Entry 8VLW (electron microscopy, 3.34 A resolution); this record covers chains E and D of the 7 polymer chains in the assembly.

[Chain E (and D)]
Molecule: Tol-Pal system protein TolQ
Source organism: Acinetobacter baumannii
Notes: chain D of this document is another copy of the same molecule, construct and numbering; everything in this record applies to it too
Reference sequence: V5VAS0 (V5VAS0_ACIBA); residue numbers follow UniProt; this construct covers 7-226
Sequence (220 residues; each row starts with the number of its first residue):
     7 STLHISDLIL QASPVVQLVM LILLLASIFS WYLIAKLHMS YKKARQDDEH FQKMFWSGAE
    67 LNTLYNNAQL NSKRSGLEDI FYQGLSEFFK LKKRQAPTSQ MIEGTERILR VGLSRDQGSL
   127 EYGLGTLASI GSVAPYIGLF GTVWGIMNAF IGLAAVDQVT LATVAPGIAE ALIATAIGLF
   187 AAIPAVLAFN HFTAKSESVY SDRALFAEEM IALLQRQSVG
Unresolved in the structure: 7
What the authors report for this chain:
  - self-association interface (contacts with another copy of this molecule); pairs are residue here / residue on that copy: Y142-I189, F146-L185

[How chain E and chain D interact]
Contacting residue pairs (43; chain E residue first):
  E93(E) - R222(D)  salt bridge
  K96(E) - R222(D)
  R100(E) - R222(D)  hydrogen bond (side chain-backbone)
  R100(E) - V225(D)
  R100(E) - G226(D)
  Q106(E) - Q221(D)
  Q106(E) - V225(D)
  E109(E) - Q221(D)  hydrogen bond
  R113(E) - E214(D)  hydrogen bond (side chain-backbone)
  R113(E) - I217(D)
  R113(E) - A218(D)
  R113(E) - Q221(D)
  V117(E) - L211(D)  hydrophobic
  V117(E) - E214(D)
  V117(E) - E215(D)
  S120(E) - L211(D)
  R121(E) - L211(D)
  R121(E) - E215(D)  salt bridge
  S135(E) - L193(D)
  S138(E) - N196(D)  hydrogen bond
  V139(E) - V192(D)  hydrophobic
  Y142(E) - G137(D)
  Y142(E) - L185(D)
  Y142(E) - I189(D)  hydrophobic
  Y142(E) - V192(D)  hydrophobic
  I143(E) - I189(D)  hydrophobic
  L145(E) - L185(D)  hydrophobic
  F146(E) - A182(D)
  F146(E) - L185(D)
  V149(E) - T181(D)
  I152(E) - L178(D)  hydrophobic
  M153(E) - A175(D)
  M153(E) - L178(D)
  M153(E) - I179(D)
  F156(E) - A171(D)
  F156(E) - I174(D)  hydrophobic
  I157(E) - L9(D)  hydrophobic
  I157(E) - L14(D)  hydrophobic
  I157(E) - A175(D)  hydrophobic
  L159(E) - L167(D)  hydrophobic
  L159(E) - A171(D)  hydrophobic
  A160(E) - A171(D)  hydrophobic
  A161(E) - T8(D)
Other interface residues (no listed pair), chain E (32 interface residues in all): L97, A102, P103, G110, I114, R116, W150, V165
Other interface residues (no listed pair), chain D (32 interface residues in all): I11, P141, P172, F186, A188, S207

[Summary]
Chain E and chain D each contribute 32 residues to their interface, with 4 hydrogen bonds and 2 salt bridges.
Polar pairs include E93(E)-R222(D), R121(E)-E215(D) and R100(E)-R222(D). From the paper: a self-association
interface involving Y142(E) and F146(E).
Chain E and chain D are both Tol-Pal system protein TolQ (Acinetobacter baumannii); the structure, TolQ-TolR
inner membrane protein complex from Acinetobacter baumannii, was determined by electron microscopy.
